4C8K - chains A and B of the 3 polymer chains in the assembly; structure by X-ray diffraction, 2.17 A resolution.

Chain A:
Protein: DNA polymerase I, thermostable
Organism: Thermus aquaticus
Notes: EC 2.7.7.7; fragment: klenow fragment, residues 293-832
UniProtKB: P19821 (DPO1_THEAQ); residues 293-832 here = UniProt positions 293-832
Chain sequence (540 residues; numbered 293 to 832; the number before each row is that of its first residue):
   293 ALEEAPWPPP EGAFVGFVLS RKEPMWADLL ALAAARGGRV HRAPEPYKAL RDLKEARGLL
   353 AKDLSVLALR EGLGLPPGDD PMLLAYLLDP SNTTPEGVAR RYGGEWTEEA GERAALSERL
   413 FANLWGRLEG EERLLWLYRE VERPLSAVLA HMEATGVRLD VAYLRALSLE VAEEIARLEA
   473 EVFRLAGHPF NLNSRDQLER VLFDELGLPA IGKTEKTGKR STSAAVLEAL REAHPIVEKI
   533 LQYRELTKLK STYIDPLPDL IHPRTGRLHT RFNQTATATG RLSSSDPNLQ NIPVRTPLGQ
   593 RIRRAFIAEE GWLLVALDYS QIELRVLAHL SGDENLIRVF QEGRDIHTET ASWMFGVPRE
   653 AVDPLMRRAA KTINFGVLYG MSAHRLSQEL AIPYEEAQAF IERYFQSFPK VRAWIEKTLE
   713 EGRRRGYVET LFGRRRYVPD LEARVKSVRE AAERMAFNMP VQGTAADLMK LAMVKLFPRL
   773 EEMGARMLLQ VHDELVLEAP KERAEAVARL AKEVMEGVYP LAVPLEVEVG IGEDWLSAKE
Small-molecule neighbours: dNaM-Triphosphate (BMR; ((2R,3S,5R)-3-hydroxy-5-(3-methoxynaphthalen-2-yl)methyl-tetrahydrogen-triphosphate): Arg587, Gln613, His639, Arg659, Arg660, Lys663, Thr664, Phe667, Tyr671
From the paper describing this entry:
  - binding site for dNaM-Triphosphate: Arg587, His639, Arg659, Lys663
  - conformationally variable residues: Tyr671

Chain B:
Molecule: 12-nt DNA strand
Sequence (12 nucleotides; numbered 101 to 112; the number before each row is that of its first residue):
   101 GACCACGGCG CC
Modified residues: DOC (2',3'-dideoxycytidine-5'-monophosphate) at position 112

Chain A / chain B interface:
Pairs across the interface (37):
  Arg487(A) - DG107(B)  hydrogen bond to the phosphate
  Arg487(A) - DG108(B)  salt bridge to the phosphate
  Thr506(A) - DG107(B)  hydrogen bond to the phosphate
  Thr506(A) - DG108(B)  phosphate contact
  Glu507(A) - DG107(B)  phosphate contact
  Lys508(A) - DC106(B)  phosphate contact
  Lys508(A) - DG107(B)  hydrogen bond to the phosphate
  Thr509(A) - DC106(B)  phosphate contact
  Thr509(A) - DG107(B)  hydrogen bond to the phosphate
  Ser513(A) - DG108(B)  hydrogen bond to the phosphate
  Thr514(A) - DG108(B)  hydrogen bond to the phosphate
  Ser515(A) - DG108(B)  phosphate contact
  Ser515(A) - DC109(B)  phosphate contact
  Ala516(A) - DC109(B)  hydrogen bond to the phosphate
  Arg536(A) - DG108(B)  phosphate contact
  Arg536(A) - DC109(B)  salt bridge to the phosphate
  Lys540(A) - DG108(B)  base contact
  Lys540(A) - DC109(B)  hydrogen bond to the base
  Lys540(A) - DG110(B)  sugar contact
  Leu541(A) - DG110(B)  sugar contact
  Tyr545(A) - DG110(B)  sugar contact
  Arg573(A) - DOC_112(B)  hydrogen bond to the base
  Gln582(A) - DC111(B)  sugar contact
  Asn583(A) - DG110(B)  hydrogen bond to the base
  Asn583(A) - DC111(B)  sugar contact
  Ile584(A) - DC111(B)  sugar contact
  Pro585(A) - DG110(B)  phosphate contact
  Pro585(A) - DC111(B)  phosphate contact
  Val586(A) - DC111(B)  hydrogen bond to the phosphate
  Val586(A) - DOC_112(B)  phosphate contact
  Arg587(A) - DC111(B)  hydrogen bond to the phosphate
  Arg587(A) - DOC_112(B)  salt bridge to the phosphate
  Arg595(A) - DC111(B)  phosphate contact
  Val783(A) - DOC_112(B)  sugar contact
  His784(A) - DOC_112(B)  sugar contact
  Asp785(A) - DOC_112(B)  sugar contact
  Glu786(A) - DOC_112(B)  sugar contact
Interface residues without a listed pair, chain A (27 interface residues in all): Gly510, Asn580

Overview:
Chain A and chain B form an interface of 27 and 7 residues respectively, with 12 hydrogen bonds and 3 salt
bridges. Among the polar pairs are Lys540(A)-DC109(B), Arg573(A)-DOC_112(B) and Asn583(A)-DG110(B). Ligands of
chain A: dNaM-Triphosphate. The paper reports a binding site for dNaM-Triphosphate at Arg587(A), His639(A) and
Arg659(A) among others; conformational variability at Tyr671(A).
Chain A is DNA polymerase I, thermostable (Thermus aquaticus) and chain B is a 12-nt DNA strand; the
structure, Crystal structure of the large fragment of DNA polymerase I from Thermus Aquaticus in a partially
..., was determined by X-ray diffraction (same publication as 4C8L, 4C8M, 4C8N, 4C8O and 4CCH).
